Entry 7EEA (X-ray diffraction, 2.67 A resolution); this record covers chains A and B of the 3 polymer chains in the assembly.

# Chain A (and B)
Name: Short-tailed cyanophage tailspike receptor-binding domain
Notes: chain B of this document is another copy of the same molecule, construct and numbering; everything in this record applies to it too
Sequence (664 residues; each row starts with the number of its first residue):
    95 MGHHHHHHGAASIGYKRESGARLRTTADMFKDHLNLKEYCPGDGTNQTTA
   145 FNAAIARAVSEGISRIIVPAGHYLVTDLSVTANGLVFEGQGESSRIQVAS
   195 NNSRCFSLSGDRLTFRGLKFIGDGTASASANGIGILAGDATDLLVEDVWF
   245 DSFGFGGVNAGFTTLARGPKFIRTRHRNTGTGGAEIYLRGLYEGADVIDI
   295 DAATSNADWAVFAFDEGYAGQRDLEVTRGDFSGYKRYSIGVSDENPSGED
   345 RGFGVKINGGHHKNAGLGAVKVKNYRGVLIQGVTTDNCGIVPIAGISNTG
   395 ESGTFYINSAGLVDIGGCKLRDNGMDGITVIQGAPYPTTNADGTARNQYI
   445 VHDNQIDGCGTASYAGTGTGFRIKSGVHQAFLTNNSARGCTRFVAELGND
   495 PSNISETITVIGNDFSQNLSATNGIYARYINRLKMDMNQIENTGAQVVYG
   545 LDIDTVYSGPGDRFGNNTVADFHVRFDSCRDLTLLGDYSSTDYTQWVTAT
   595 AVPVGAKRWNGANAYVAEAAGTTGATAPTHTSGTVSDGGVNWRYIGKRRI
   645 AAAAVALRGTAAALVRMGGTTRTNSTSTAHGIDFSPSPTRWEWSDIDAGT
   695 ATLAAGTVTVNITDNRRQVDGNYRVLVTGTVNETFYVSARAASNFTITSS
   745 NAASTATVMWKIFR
Unresolved in the structure: 95-102, 429-438 (chain B: 95-102, 342-344, 429-438)

# How chain A and chain B interact
Pairs across the interface (167; chain A residue first):
  I107(A) with G103(B); A104(B)
  G108(A) with G103(B); A104(B), hydrogen bond (backbone-backbone)
  Y109(A) with A104(B), hydrophobic; F124(B); E132(B), hydrogen bond
  R111(A) with F124(B); K125(B), hydrogen bond (side chain-backbone); H127(B), hydrogen bond (side chain-backbone); L128(B); E132(B), salt bridge; Y133(B); E155(B), salt bridge; I157(B)
  E112(A) with Y133(B), hydrogen bond; R151(B)
  G114(A) with Y133(B)
  A115(A) with E132(B); Y133(B), hydrophobic
  R116(A) with K131(B), hydrogen bond (side chain-backbone); E132(B), hydrogen bond (backbone-backbone); Y133(B); C134(B), hydrogen bond (side chain-backbone); P135(B)
  R118(A) with K131(B), hydrogen bond (side chain-backbone); E132(B)
  T120(A) with A104(B); F124(B)
  M123(A) with F124(B), hydrophobic; E132(B)
  F124(A) with F124(B), hydrophobic
  D126(A) with N129(B), hydrogen bond; K131(B), salt bridge; P163(B)
  H127(A) with N129(B); I161(B); Q184(B)
  G156(A) with A164(B); S187(B)
  I157(A) with A164(B), hydrophobic; S187(B)
  S158(A) with E186(B); S187(B), hydrogen bond
  R159(A) with G183(B), hydrogen bond (side chain-backbone); Q184(B), hydrogen bond (side chain-backbone)
  G178(A) with E186(B)
  V180(A) with Q184(B)
  R206(A) with E186(B), salt bridge; W243(B)
  R210(A) with D241(B), salt bridge
  D236(A) with R269(B), salt bridge; D295(B)
  E240(A) with R267(B), salt bridge
  L259(A) with K357(B)
  R261(A) with D295(B), salt bridge; D324(B), salt bridge
  K264(A) with R267(B); D293(B)
  I266(A) with R267(B)
  E287(A) with K357(B), salt bridge
  G288(A) with D324(B)
  I292(A) with D293(B); R322(B)
  Q315(A) with H355(B); K357(B), hydrogen bond
  D317(A) with H355(B), salt bridge
  E319(A) with R322(B)
  T321(A) with R322(B)
  D344(A) with D380(B); R415(B), hydrogen bond (backbone-side chain)
  R345(A) with H355(B), hydrogen bond (backbone-side chain); K357(B); N358(B); D380(B)
  G346(A) with H355(B); D380(B)
  F347(A) with H355(B); T378(B); K413(B)
  K350(A) with G354(B), hydrogen bond (side chain-backbone); G376(B); T378(B), hydrogen bond
  R370(A) with R415(B)
  L373(A) with G411(B)
  L406(A) with K413(B); Q449(B)
  D408(A) with G411(B); K413(B), salt bridge; D447(B)
  A428(A) with E612(B)
  R440(A) with R637(B)
  N441(A) with Q449(B); D451(B), hydrogen bond
  Q442(A) with K413(B), hydrogen bond; D447(B); N448(B), hydrogen bond (side chain-backbone); Q449(B); S480(B), hydrogen bond
  I444(A) with D447(B); N478(B)
  H446(A) with D447(B), salt bridge
  Q473(A) with R482(B); D508(B), hydrogen bond; Q533(B)
  F475(A) with N478(B); N479(B); G506(B); D508(B)
  T477(A) with N478(B), hydrogen bond
  P495(A) with P597(B)
  S496(A) with P597(B); V598(B), hydrogen bond (backbone-backbone)
  N497(A) with V598(B)
  I498(A) with P597(B), hydrophobic; V598(B), hydrogen bond (backbone-backbone)
  E500(A) with K601(B), salt bridge
  T501(A) with Q533(B)
  I505(A) with M531(B), hydrophobic
  N525(A) with K601(B)
  R526(A) with Q533(B); R557(B); D581(B), salt bridge
  K528(A) with M531(B); N532(B), hydrogen bond (side chain-backbone); Q533(B), hydrogen bond; G555(B), hydrogen bond (side chain-backbone); R557(B)
  D530(A) with M531(B)
  Y551(A) with M531(B), hydrophobic; P554(B); G555(B)
  D575(A) with R666(B), salt bridge
  T577(A) with R666(B)
  L658(A) with R666(B)
  R660(A) with G663(B), hydrogen bond (side chain-backbone); R666(B); R710(B)
  R684(A) with D691(B), salt bridge; A692(B), hydrogen bond (side chain-backbone); T707(B)
  S688(A) with D689(B), hydrogen bond
  R718(A) with G693(B); T694(B); M753(B)
  V719(A) with T722(B), hydrogen bond (backbone-side chain); M753(B), hydrogen bond (backbone-side chain)
  L720(A) with L720(B), hydrophobic; V721(B); T722(B); M753(B); K755(B)
  V721(A) with T722(B)
  T728(A) with N726(B); E727(B); T728(B)
  Y730(A) with G723(B); T724(B); V725(B); N726(B)
  V731(A) with G723(B), hydrogen bond (backbone-backbone); T724(B), hydrogen bond (backbone-side chain)
  R734(A) with M753(B)
  S744(A) with N726(B), hydrogen bond
  F757(A) with A692(B), hydrophobic; W754(B); K755(B)
Also at the interface, not in a pair above, chain A (95 interface residues in all): N177, L238, D290, R322, N352, V471, T503, M529, L579, E686, D689, Y717, S732, R758
Also at the interface, not in a pair above, chain B (93 interface residues in all): I107, T120, A121, E182, G185, N507, S510, D556, G599, T664

# Overview
The interface between chain A and chain B involves 95 residues on one side and 93 on the other; the contacts
include 37 hydrogen bonds and 17 salt bridges. Polar pairs include R111(A)-E132(B), R111(A)-E155(B) and
D126(A)-K131(B).
Chain A and chain B are both Short-tailed cyanophage tailspike receptor-binding domain; the structure,
Cyanophage Pam1 tailspike receptor-binding domain, was determined by X-ray diffraction together with 7EEL,
7EEP and 7EEQ from the same study.
